PDB entry 7S8L | electron microscopy, 2.45 A resolution | chains B and C of the 6 polymer chains in the assembly

[Chain B]
Protein: Gs-mini-Gq chimera
From: Homo sapiens
Sequence (246 residues; numbered 1 to 246; the number before each row is that of its first residue):
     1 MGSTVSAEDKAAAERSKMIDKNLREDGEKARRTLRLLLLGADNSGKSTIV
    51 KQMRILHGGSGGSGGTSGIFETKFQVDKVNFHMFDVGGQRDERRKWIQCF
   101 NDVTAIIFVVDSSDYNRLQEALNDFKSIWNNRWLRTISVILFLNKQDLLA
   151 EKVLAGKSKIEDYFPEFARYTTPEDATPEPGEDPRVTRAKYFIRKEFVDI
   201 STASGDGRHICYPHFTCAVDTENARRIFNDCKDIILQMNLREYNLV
Unresolved in the structure: 1-4, 52-67, 88-92

[Chain C]
Protein: Guanine nucleotide-binding protein G(I)/G(S)/G(T) subunit beta-1
From: Homo sapiens
UniProt: P62873 (GBB1_HUMAN); residue numbers follow UniProt; this construct covers 2-340
Sequence (345 residues; numbered -4 to 340; the number before each row is that of its first residue; numbers below 1 keep their minus sign (Gly-4 is residue -4)):
    -4 GPGSSGSELDQLRQEAEQLKNQIRDARKACADATLSQITNNIDPVGRIQM
    46 RTRRTLRGHLAKIYAMHWGTDSRLLVSASQDGKLIIWDSYTTNKVHAIPL
    96 RSSWVMTCAYAPSGNYVACGGLDNICSIYNLKTREGNVRVSRELAGHTGY
   146 LSCCRFLDDNQIVTSSGDTTCALWDIETGQQTTTFTGHTGDVMSLSLAPD
   196 TRLFVSGACDASAKLWDVREGMCRQTFTGHESDINAICFFPNGNAFATGS
   246 DDATCRLFDLRADQELMTYSHDNIICGITSVSFSKSGRLLLAGYDDFNCN
   296 VWDALKADRAGVLAGHDNRVSCLGVTDDGMAVATGSWDSFLKIWN
Unresolved in the structure: -4 to 3
Differences from the reference sequence: expression tag (-4 to 1)
Swiss-Prot annotation at these positions:
  - modified residue: Ser2 (N-acetylserine), His266 (Phosphohistidine)

[Chain B / chain C interface]
Contacting residue pairs (28; chain B residue first):
  Ala12(B) - Asn88(C)
  Ala13(B) - Asn88(C)
  Arg15(B) - Val90(C)  hydrogen bond (side chain-backbone)
  Arg15(B) - His91(C)
  Ser16(B) - Asn88(C)  hydrogen bond
  Ser16(B) - Lys89(C)  hydrogen bond (side chain-backbone)
  Ile19(B) - Lys89(C)
  Asp20(B) - Lys89(C)  salt bridge
  Leu23(B) - Gly53(C)
  Leu23(B) - Leu55(C)
  Leu23(B) - Lys78(C)
  Leu23(B) - Ile80(C)  hydrophobic
  Asp26(B) - Lys78(C)  salt bridge
  Gly27(B) - Leu55(C)
  Arg35(B) - Trp99(C)
  Ile69(B) - Leu117(C)
  Phe84(B) - Trp99(C)  hydrophobic
  Lys95(B) - Tyr145(C)
  Lys95(B) - Met188(C)
  Lys95(B) - Asn230(C)
  Trp96(B) - Leu117(C)  hydrophobic
  Trp96(B) - Tyr145(C)
  Gln98(B) - Tyr59(C)
  Cys99(B) - Tyr59(C)
  Phe100(B) - Trp99(C)  hydrophobic
  Asn101(B) - Lys57(C)
  Asn101(B) - Trp332(C)
  Trp133(B) - Arg314(C)
Other interface residues (no listed pair), chain C (23 interface residues in all): Ala92, Ser98, Asp186, Cys204, Asp228, Asp290

[Summary]
19 residues of chain B face 23 of chain C across their interface; the contacts include 3 hydrogen bonds and 2
salt bridges. Among the polar pairs are Asp20(B)-Lys89(C), Asp26(B)-Lys78(C) and Arg15(B)-Val90(C).
Here chain B is Gs-mini-Gq chimera and chain C is Guanine nucleotide-binding protein G(I)/G(S)/G(T) subunit
beta-1, both from Homo sapiens. Entry 7S8L (CryoEM structure of Gq-coupled MRGPRX2 with peptide agonist
Cortistatin-14) was determined by electron microscopy together with 7S8N from the same study.
